9JH3 - chains A and B of the 5 polymer chains in the assembly; structure by electron microscopy, 2.93 A resolution.

== Chain A ==
Molecule: Guanine nucleotide-binding protein G(i) subunit alpha-1
From: Homo sapiens
UniProt: P63096 (GNAI1_HUMAN); residue numbers follow UniProt; this construct covers 2-354
Chain sequence (353 residues; numbered 2 to 354; the number before each row is that of its first residue):
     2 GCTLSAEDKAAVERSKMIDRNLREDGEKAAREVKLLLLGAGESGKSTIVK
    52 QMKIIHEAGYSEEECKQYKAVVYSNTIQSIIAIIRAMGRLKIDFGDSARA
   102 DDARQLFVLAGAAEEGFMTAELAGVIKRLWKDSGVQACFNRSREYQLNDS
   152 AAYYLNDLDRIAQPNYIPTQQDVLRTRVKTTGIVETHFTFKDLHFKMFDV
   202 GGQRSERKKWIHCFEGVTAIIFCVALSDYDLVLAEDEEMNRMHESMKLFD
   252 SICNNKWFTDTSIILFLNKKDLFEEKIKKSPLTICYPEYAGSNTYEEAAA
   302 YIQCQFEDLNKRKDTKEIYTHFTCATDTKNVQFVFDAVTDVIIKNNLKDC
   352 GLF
Disordered / not traced: 56-182
UniProt features mapped onto this chain:
  - region: Lys-35 to Thr-48 (G1 motif), Asp-173 to Thr-181 (G2 motif), Phe-196 to Arg-205 (G3 motif), Ile-265 to Asp-272 (G4 motif), Thr-324 to Thr-329 (G5 motif)
  - binding site (GTP): Glu-43 to Thr-48, Ser-151, Leu-175 to Thr-181, Asp-200 to Gln-204, Asn-269 to Asp-272, Ala-326
  - binding site (Mg(2+)): Ser-47, Thr-181
  - modified residue: Arg-178 (ADP-ribosylarginine), Gln-204 (Deamidated glutamine), Cys-351 (ADP-ribosylcysteine)
  - lipidation: Gly-2 (N-myristoyl glycine), Cys-3 (S-palmitoyl cysteine)

== Chain B ==
Molecule: Guanine nucleotide-binding protein G(I)/G(S)/G(T) subunit beta-1
From: Homo sapiens
UniProt: P62873 (GBB1_HUMAN); residue numbers follow UniProt; this construct covers 2-340
Chain sequence (340 residues; each row starts with the number of its first residue):
     1 GSELDQLRQEAEQLKNQIRDARKACADATLSQITNNIDPVGRIQMRTRRT
    51 LRGHLAKIYAMHWGTDSRLLVSASQDGKLIIWDSYTTNKVHAIPLRSSWV
   101 MTCAYAPSGNYVACGGLDNICSIYNLKTREGNVRVSRELAGHTGYLSCCR
   151 FLDDNQIVTSSGDTTCALWDIETGQQTTTFTGHTGDVMSLSLAPDTRLFV
   201 SGACDASAKLWDVREGMCRQTFTGHESDINAICFFPNGNAFATGSDDATC
   251 RLFDLRADQELMTYSHDNIICGITSVSFSKSGRLLLAGYDDFNCNVWDAL
   301 KADRAGVLAGHDNRVSCLGVTDDGMAVATGSWDSFLKIWN
Sequence notes: expression tag (1)
UniProt features mapped onto this chain:
  - modified residue: Ser-2 (N-acetylserine), His-266 (Phosphohistidine)

== Chain A / chain B interface ==
Residue-residue contacts - 32 pairs, chain A then chain B:
  Arg-15(A) / Val-90(B)  hydrogen bond (side chain-backbone)
  Arg-15(A) / His-91(B)
  Ser-16(A) / Asn-88(B)
  Ser-16(A) / Lys-89(B)  hydrogen bond (side chain-backbone)
  Ile-19(A) / Lys-89(B)
  Ile-19(A) / Ala-92(B)  hydrophobic
  Asp-20(A) / Lys-89(B)  salt bridge
  Leu-23(A) / Leu-55(B)
  Leu-23(A) / Lys-78(B)
  Leu-23(A) / Ile-80(B)  hydrophobic
  Gly-27(A) / Leu-55(B)
  Gly-183(A) / Asn-119(B)
  Ile-184(A) / Trp-99(B)
  Ile-184(A) / Leu-117(B)
  Ile-184(A) / Asp-118(B)
  Phe-199(A) / Trp-99(B)  hydrophobic
  Gln-204(A) / Leu-117(B)
  Arg-205(A) / Thr-143(B)
  Ser-206(A) / Tyr-145(B)
  Glu-207(A) / Asp-186(B)
  Lys-209(A) / Asp-228(B)  salt bridge
  Lys-210(A) / Tyr-145(B)
  Lys-210(A) / Met-188(B)
  Lys-210(A) / Asp-228(B)  salt bridge
  Lys-210(A) / Asn-230(B)
  Trp-211(A) / Tyr-145(B)
  His-213(A) / Lys-57(B)  hydrogen bond (backbone-side chain)
  His-213(A) / Tyr-59(B)
  Cys-214(A) / Trp-99(B)
  Phe-215(A) / Trp-99(B)  hydrophobic
  Glu-216(A) / Lys-57(B)  salt bridge
  Trp-258(A) / Arg-314(B)
Interface residues without a listed pair, chain A (24 interface residues in all): Ala-12, Val-13, Glu-186
Interface residues without a listed pair, chain B (30 interface residues in all): Arg-52, Gly-53, Gln-75, Met-101, Gly-144, Gly-162, Cys-204, Asp-246, Trp-332

== Summary ==
24 residues of chain A and 30 residues of chain B are in contact, with 3 hydrogen bonds and 4 salt bridges.
Among the polar pairs are Asp-20(A)/Lys-89(B), Lys-209(A)/Asp-228(B) and Lys-210(A)/Asp-228(B).
Chain A is Guanine nucleotide-binding protein G(i) subunit alpha-1 and chain B is Guanine nucleotide-binding
protein G(I)/G(S)/G(T) subunit beta-1, both from Homo sapiens; the structure, CMF-019 with APLNR-Gi complex,
was determined by electron microscopy.
